Entry 4DK7 (X-ray diffraction, 2.45 A resolution); this record covers chains C and D of the 4 polymer chains in the assembly.

[Chain C]
Name: Oxysterols receptor LXR-beta
Organism: Homo sapiens
UniProtKB: P55055 (NR1H2_HUMAN); residues 219-461 here correspond to UniProt positions 218-460 (UniProt number = residue number - 1)
Chain sequence (247 residues; numbered 215 to 461; the number before each row is that of its first residue):
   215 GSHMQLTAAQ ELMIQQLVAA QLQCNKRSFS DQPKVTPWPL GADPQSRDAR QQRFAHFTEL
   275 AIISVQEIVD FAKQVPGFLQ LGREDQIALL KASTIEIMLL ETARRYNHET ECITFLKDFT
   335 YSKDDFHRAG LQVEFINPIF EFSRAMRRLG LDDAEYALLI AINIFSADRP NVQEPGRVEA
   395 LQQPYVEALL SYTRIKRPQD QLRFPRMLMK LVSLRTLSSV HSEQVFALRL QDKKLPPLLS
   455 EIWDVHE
Unresolved in the structure: 215-218, 242-246, 255-261, 460-461
Modified positions: Mse218 (selenomethionine); Mse227, Mse312, Mse360, Mse421, Mse423 (selenomethionine; parent Met)
Sequence notes: expression tag (215-218)
Bound ions: Ca2+: Thr334, Asp339
Ligand contacts: 0KS (N-[4-(1,1,1,3,3,3-hexafluoro-2-hydroxypropan-2-yl)phenyl]-N-methylbenzenesulfonamide): Phe268, Phe271, Thr272, Leu274, Ala275, Ser278, Ile309, Mse312, Leu313, Thr316, Phe329, Phe340, Leu345, Phe349, Ile353, His435, Gln438, Val439, Leu442, Leu449, Leu453, Trp457
UniProt features mapped onto this chain:
  - cross-link (Glycyl lysine isopeptide (Lys-Gly)): Lys410 (interchain with G-Cter in SUMO2), Lys448 (interchain with G-Cter in SUMO2)

[Chain D]
Name: Nuclear receptor coactivator 1
Notes: EC 2.3.1.48
UniProtKB: Q15788 (NCOA1_HUMAN); residues 365-376 here correspond to UniProt positions 745-756 (UniProt number = residue number + 380)
Chain sequence (12 residues; row label = number of the first residue in the row):
   365 DHQLLRYLLD KD
UniProt features mapped onto this chain:
  - motif: Leu369 to Leu373 (LXXLL motif 5)

[Chain C / chain D interface]
Contacting residue pairs - 24 pairs, chain C then chain D:
  Val279(C) - Leu368(D)  hydrophobic
  Gln280(C) - Leu372(D)
  Gln280(C) - Lys375(D)  hydrogen bond
  Val283(C) - Leu372(D)  hydrophobic
  Val283(C) - Leu373(D)  hydrophobic
  Lys287(C) - Leu372(D)  hydrogen bond (side chain-backbone)
  Lys287(C) - Leu373(D)  hydrogen bond (side chain-backbone)
  Lys287(C) - Lys375(D)  hydrogen bond (side chain-backbone)
  Arg297(C) - Arg370(D)
  Arg297(C) - Leu373(D)
  Arg297(C) - Asp374(D)  salt bridge
  Glu298(C) - Arg370(D)  salt bridge
  Gln300(C) - Leu373(D)
  Ile301(C) - His366(D)
  Ile301(C) - Leu369(D)  hydrophobic
  Ile301(C) - Arg370(D)
  Ile301(C) - Leu373(D)  hydrophobic
  Lys305(C) - His366(D)  hydrogen bond
  Lys305(C) - Leu369(D)
  Leu452(C) - Leu368(D)
  Glu455(C) - His366(D)  hydrogen bond (side chain-backbone)
  Glu455(C) - Gln367(D)  hydrogen bond (side chain-backbone)
  Ile456(C) - Leu368(D)  hydrophobic
  Ile456(C) - Leu369(D)  hydrophobic
Also at the interface, not in a pair above, chain C (16 interface residues in all): Arg241, Phe292, Leu304, Leu453
Also at the interface, not in a pair above, chain D (11 interface residues in all): Asp365, Asp376

[Summary]
16 residues of chain C and 11 residues of chain D are in contact, with 7 hydrogen bonds and 2 salt bridges.
Polar contacts include Arg297(C)-Asp374(D), Glu298(C)-Arg370(D) and Gln280(C)-Lys375(D). Ligands of chain C:
compound 0KS. Thr334(C) and Asp339(C) coordinate Ca2+.
Here chain C is Oxysterols receptor LXR-beta (Homo sapiens) and chain D is Nuclear receptor coactivator 1.
Entry 4DK7 (Crystal structure of LXR ligand binding domain in complex with full agonist 1) was determined by
X-ray diffraction, deposited together with 4DK8.
